Entry 1G4A (X-ray diffraction, 3.00 A resolution); this record covers chains B and C of the 6 polymer chains in the assembly.

[Chain B (and C)]
Molecule: ATP-dependent protease hslv
Source organism: Escherichia coli
Notes: EC 3.4.99.-; chain C of this document is another copy of the same molecule, construct and numbering; everything in this record applies to it too
UniProtKB: P0A7B8 (HSLV_ECOLI); numbering as in UniProt (aligned over 1-175)
Amino-acid sequence (175 residues; numbered 1 to 175; the number before each row is that of its first residue):
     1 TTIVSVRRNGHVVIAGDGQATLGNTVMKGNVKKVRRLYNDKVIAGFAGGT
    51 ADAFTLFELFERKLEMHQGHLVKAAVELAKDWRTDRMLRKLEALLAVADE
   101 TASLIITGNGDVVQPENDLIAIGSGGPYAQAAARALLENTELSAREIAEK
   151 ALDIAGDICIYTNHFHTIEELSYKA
Not modelled in the structure: 174-175
Swiss-Prot annotation at these positions:
  - active site: T2
  - mutagenesis: T2 (T2S: 80% reduced protease activity in the absence of HslU. Almost no effect in the presence of HslU; T2V: No protease activity)

[Chain B / chain C interface]
Residue-residue contacts - 25 pairs, chain B then chain C:
  P127(B) - Y128(C)  hydrophobic
  Y128(B) - P127(C)  hydrophobic
  Y128(B) - Y128(C)  hydrophobic
  Y128(B) - A131(C)
  A131(B) - Y128(C)
  A131(B) - A132(C)
  A131(B) - I154(C)
  A131(B) - I158(C)  hydrophobic
  A132(B) - A131(C)
  A132(B) - A132(C)  hydrophobic
  A132(B) - A135(C)  hydrophobic
  A135(B) - A132(C)  hydrophobic
  A135(B) - L136(C)
  A135(B) - I154(C)  hydrophobic
  L136(B) - A135(C)
  L136(B) - N139(C)
  N139(B) - L136(C)
  N139(B) - K150(C)
  T140(B) - N139(C)
  L142(B) - N139(C)
  K150(B) - N139(C)  hydrogen bond
  I154(B) - R134(C)
  I154(B) - A135(C)  hydrophobic
  D157(B) - R134(C)
  I158(B) - P127(C)  hydrophobic
Also at the interface, not in a pair above, chain B (14 interface residues in all): Q130
Also at the interface, not in a pair above, chain C (12 interface residues in all): T140

[Overview]
14 residues of chain B face 12 of chain C across their interface; the contacts include 1 hydrogen bond. Its
one hydrogen-bonded contact is K150(B)-N139(C). Curated annotation (UniProt) lists active-site residue T2(B)
and one mutagenesis site on chain B.
Chain B and chain C are both ATP-dependent protease hslv (Escherichia coli); the structure, Crystal structures
of the hslvu peptidase-atpase complex reveal an ATP-dependent proteolysis mechanism, was determined by X-ray
diffraction, deposited together with 1G4B.
